PDB entry 8JWG | electron microscopy, 3.54 A resolution | chain A

[Chain A]
Name: Multidrug resistance protein 1
Organism: Plasmodium falciparum (isolate 3D7)
UniProt: Q7K6A5 (Q7K6A5_PLAF7); numbering as in UniProt (aligned over 1-1419)
Sequence (1424 residues; row label = number of the first residue in the row; numbers below 1 keep their minus sign (Gly-4 is residue -4)):
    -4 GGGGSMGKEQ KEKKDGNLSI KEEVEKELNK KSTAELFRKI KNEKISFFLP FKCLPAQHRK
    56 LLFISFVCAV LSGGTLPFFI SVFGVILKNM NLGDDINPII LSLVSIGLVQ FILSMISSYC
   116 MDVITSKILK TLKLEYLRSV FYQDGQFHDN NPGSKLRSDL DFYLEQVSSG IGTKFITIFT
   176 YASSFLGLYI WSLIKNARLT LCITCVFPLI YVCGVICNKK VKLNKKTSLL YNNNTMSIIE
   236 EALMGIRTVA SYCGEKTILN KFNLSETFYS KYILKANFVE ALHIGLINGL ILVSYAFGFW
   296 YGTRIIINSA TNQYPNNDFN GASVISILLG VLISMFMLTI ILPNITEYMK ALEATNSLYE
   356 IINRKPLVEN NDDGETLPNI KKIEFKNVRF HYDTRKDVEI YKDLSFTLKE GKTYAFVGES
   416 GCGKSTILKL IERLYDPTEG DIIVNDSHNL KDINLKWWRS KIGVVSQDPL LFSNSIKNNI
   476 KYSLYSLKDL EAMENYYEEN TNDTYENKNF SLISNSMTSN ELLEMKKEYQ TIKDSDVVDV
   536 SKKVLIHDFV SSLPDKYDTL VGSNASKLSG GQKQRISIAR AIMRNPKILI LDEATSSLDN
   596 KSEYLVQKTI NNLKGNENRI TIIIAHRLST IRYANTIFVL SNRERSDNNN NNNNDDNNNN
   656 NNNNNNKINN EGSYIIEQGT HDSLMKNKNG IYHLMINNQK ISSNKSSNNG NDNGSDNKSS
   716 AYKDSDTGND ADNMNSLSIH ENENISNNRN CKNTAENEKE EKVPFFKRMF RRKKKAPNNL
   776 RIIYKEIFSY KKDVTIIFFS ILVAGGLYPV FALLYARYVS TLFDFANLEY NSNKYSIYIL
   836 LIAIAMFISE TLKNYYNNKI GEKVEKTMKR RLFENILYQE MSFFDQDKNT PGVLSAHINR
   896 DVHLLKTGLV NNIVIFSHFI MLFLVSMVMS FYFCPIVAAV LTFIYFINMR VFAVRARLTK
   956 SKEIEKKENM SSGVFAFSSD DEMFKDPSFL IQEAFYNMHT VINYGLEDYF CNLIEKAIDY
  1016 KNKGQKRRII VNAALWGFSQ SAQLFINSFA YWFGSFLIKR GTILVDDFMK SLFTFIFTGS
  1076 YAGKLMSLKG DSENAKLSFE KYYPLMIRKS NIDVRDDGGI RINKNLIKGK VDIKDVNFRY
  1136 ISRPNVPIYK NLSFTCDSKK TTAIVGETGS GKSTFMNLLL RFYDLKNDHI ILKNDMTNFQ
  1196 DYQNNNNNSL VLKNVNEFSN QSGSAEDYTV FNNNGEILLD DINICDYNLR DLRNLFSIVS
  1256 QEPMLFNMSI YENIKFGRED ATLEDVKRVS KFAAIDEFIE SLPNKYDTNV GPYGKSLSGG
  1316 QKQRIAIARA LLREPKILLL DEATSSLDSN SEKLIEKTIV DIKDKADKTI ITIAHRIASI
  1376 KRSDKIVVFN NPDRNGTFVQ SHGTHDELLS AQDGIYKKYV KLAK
Disordered / not traced: -4 to 26, 306-313, 492-517, 639-664, 696-770, 964-980, 1181-1228, 1419
Construct notes: expression tag (-4 to 0)
Curated features (UniProtKB/Swiss-Prot):
  - region: Met1 to Asn37 (R domain)
  - binding site (ATP): Tyr387, Thr389, Arg390, Ser415, Cys417, Gly418, Lys419, Ser420, Thr421, Gln462, Lys562, Ser564, Gly566, Gln567, Tyr1135, Arg1138, Thr1163, Gly1164, Gly1166, Lys1167 and 7 more in UniProt
  - binding site (Mg(2+)): Gln462, Ser1168, Gln1256
  - site: Phe331 (Important for mefloquine and halofantrine binding)
  - mutagenesis: Met1 to Asn37 (Results in 80% higher ATPase activity), Asn86 (N86Y: Decreases ATPase activity), Tyr184 (Y184F: Increases ATPase activity), Thr199 (T199A: Increases ATPase activity), Lys217 (K217Q: Significantly increases ATPase activity; when associated with Q-220 and Q-221), Lys220 (K220Q: Significantly increases ATPase activity; when associated with Q-217 and Q-221), Lys221 (K221Q: Significantly increases ATPase activity; when associated with Q-217 and Q-220), Phe331 (F331A: Results in less ATPase activity when stimulated with mefloquine or halofantrine, indicating the role of the residue in mefloquine and halofantrine binding), Glu588 (E588Q: Abolishes ATPase activity and xenobiotic transport; when associated with Q-1337), Ser1034 (S1034C: Decreases ATPase activity), Asn1042 (N1042D: Decreases ATPase activity), Asp1246 (D1246Y: Decreases ATPase activity), 1 further mutagenesis entry in UniProt
Ligand contacts: (11R,12S)- Mefloquine (YMZ): Leu71, Ile328, Phe331, Met332, Ser1034, Gln1035, Gln1038, Ser1075, Lys1079

[Summary]
Bound to chain A: (11R,12S)- Mefloquine. UniProt lists 27 ATP-binding residues, 3 Mg2+-binding residues and 12
mutagenesis sites.
Chain A is Multidrug resistance protein 1 (Plasmodium falciparum (isolate 3D7)); the structure, Cryo-EM
structure of Plasmodium falciparum multidrug resistance protein 1 without H1 helix in complex with MFQ, was
determined by electron microscopy (same publication as 8JVH, 8JW4, 8JWF and 8JWI).
